1PYW - chains A and C of the 4 polymer chains in the assembly; structure by X-ray diffraction, 2.10 A resolution.

== Chain A ==
Protein: HLA class II histocompatibility antigen, DR alpha chain
Source organism: Homo sapiens
Notes: fragment: Extracellular domain of HLA-DRA
UniProtKB: P01903 (HA2R_HUMAN); residues 1-182 here correspond to UniProt positions 26-207 (UniProt number = residue number + 25)
Chain sequence (182 residues; each row starts with the number of its first residue):
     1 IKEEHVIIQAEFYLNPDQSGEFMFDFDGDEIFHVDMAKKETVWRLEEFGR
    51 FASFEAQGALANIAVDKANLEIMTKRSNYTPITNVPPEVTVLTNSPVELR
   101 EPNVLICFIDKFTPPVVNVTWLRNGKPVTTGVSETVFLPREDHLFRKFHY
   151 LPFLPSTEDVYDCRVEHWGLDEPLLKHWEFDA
Not modelled in the structure: 1-3
Disulfides: Cys-107/Cys-163
Curated features (UniProtKB/Swiss-Prot):
  - region: Glu-179 to Ala-182 (Connecting peptide)
  - site: Gln-9 (Self- and pathogen-derived peptide antigen), Gly-49 (Self-peptide antigen), Phe-51 (Self- and pathogen-derived peptide antigen), Ala-52 (Self-peptide antigen), Ser-53 (Self- and pathogen-derived peptide antigen), Glu-55 (Pathogen-derived peptide antigen), Asn-62 (Self- and pathogen-derived peptide antigen), Asn-69 (Pathogen-derived peptide antigen), Arg-76 (Self- and pathogen-derived peptide antigen)
  - glycosylation (N-linked (GlcNAc...) asparagine): Asn-78, Asn-118

== Chain C ==
Protein: 9-residue influenza virus hemagglutinin related peptide FVKQNA(MAA)AL
Chain sequence (10 residues; each row starts with the number of its first residue; numbering starts at 0):
     0 XFVKQNAAAL
Modified / non-standard residues: ACE (acetyl group) at position 0; Ala-7 (n-methylalanine; MAA)
Differences from the reference sequence: engineered mutation Phe-1 (Tyr308 in 3212739), Ala-6 (Thr313 in 3212739), Ala-7 (Leu314 in 3212739), Ala-8 (Lys315 in 3212739)

== How chain A and chain C interact ==
Contacting residue pairs (23):
  Gln-9(A) / Lys-3(C)
  Gln-9(A) / Gln-4(C)  hydrogen bond (side chain-backbone)
  Phe-22(A) / Lys-3(C)
  Phe-24(A) / Val-2(C)
  Phe-32(A) / Phe-1(C)  hydrophobic
  Ala-52(A) / Phe-1(C)  hydrophobic
  Ser-53(A) / ACE_0(C)
  Ser-53(A) / Phe-1(C)  hydrogen bond (backbone-backbone)
  Phe-54(A) / Phe-1(C)
  Gly-58(A) / Lys-3(C)
  Ala-59(A) / Lys-3(C)
  Asn-62(A) / Lys-3(C)
  Asn-62(A) / Gln-4(C)  hydrogen bond (side chain-backbone)
  Asn-62(A) / Asn-5(C)
  Asn-62(A) / Ala-6(C)  hydrogen bond (side chain-backbone)
  Val-65(A) / Ala-6(C)  hydrophobic
  Val-65(A) / Ala-7(C)
  Val-65(A) / Ala-8(C)  hydrophobic
  Asp-66(A) / Ala-6(C)
  Asn-69(A) / Ala-7(C)  hydrogen bond (side chain-backbone)
  Asn-69(A) / Ala-8(C)
  Asn-69(A) / Leu-9(C)  hydrogen bond (side chain-backbone)
  Met-73(A) / Leu-9(C)  hydrophobic
Other interface residues (no listed pair), chain A (18 interface residues in all): Glu-11, Ile-31, Trp-43, Ile-72

== Summary ==
The interface between chain A and chain C involves 18 residues on one side and 10 on the other, with 6
hydrogen bonds. Among the polar pairs are Gln-9(A)/Gln-4(C), Asn-62(A)/Gln-4(C) and Asn-62(A)/Ala-6(C).
Chain A is HLA class II histocompatibility antigen, DR alpha chain (Homo sapiens) and chain C is a 9-residue
influenza virus hemagglutinin related peptide FVKQNA(MAA)AL; the structure, Human class II MHC protein HLA-DR1
bound to a designed peptide related to influenza virus hemagglutinin ..., was determined by X-ray diffraction.
